PDB entry 4PKN | X-ray diffraction, 3.66 A resolution | chains C and Q of the 28 polymer chains in the assembly

[Chain C]
Protein: 60 kDa chaperonin
Source organism: Escherichia coli
UniProtKB: Q548M1 (Q548M1_ECOLX); residue numbers follow UniProt; this construct covers 1-548
Chain sequence (548 residues; each row starts with the number of its first residue):
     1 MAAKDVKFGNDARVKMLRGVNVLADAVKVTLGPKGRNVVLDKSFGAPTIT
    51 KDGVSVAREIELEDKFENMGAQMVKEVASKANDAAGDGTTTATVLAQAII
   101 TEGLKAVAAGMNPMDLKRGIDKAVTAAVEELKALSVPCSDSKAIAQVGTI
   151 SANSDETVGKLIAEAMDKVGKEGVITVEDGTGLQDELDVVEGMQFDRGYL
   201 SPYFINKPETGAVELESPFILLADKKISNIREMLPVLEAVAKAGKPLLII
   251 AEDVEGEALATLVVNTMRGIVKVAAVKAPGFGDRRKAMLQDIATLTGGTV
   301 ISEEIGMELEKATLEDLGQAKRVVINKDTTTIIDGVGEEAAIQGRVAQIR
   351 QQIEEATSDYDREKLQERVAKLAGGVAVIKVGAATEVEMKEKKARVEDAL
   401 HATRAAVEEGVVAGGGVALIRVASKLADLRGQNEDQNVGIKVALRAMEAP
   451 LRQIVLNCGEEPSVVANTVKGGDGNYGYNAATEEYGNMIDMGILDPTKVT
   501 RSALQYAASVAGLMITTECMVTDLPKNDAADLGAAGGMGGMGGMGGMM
Unresolved in the structure: 1, 526-548
Bound ions: K+: Thr30, Lys51, Thr90 (together with ADP); Mg2+: Asp87 (together with ADP)
Ligand contacts:
  - ADP (adenosine-5'-diphosphate): Thr30, Leu31, Gly32, Pro33, Lys51, Asp87, Gly88, Thr89, Thr90, Thr91, Ile150, Ser151, Ser154, Gly414, Gly415, Gly416, Ile454, Tyr478, Asn479, Ala480, Ala481, Ile493, Asp495
  - beryllium trifluoride (BEF): Lys51, Asp52, Gly53, Asp87, Gly88, Thr89, Thr90, Asp398
From the paper describing this entry:
  - binding site for beryllium trifluoride: Gly88

[Chain Q]
Protein: 10 kDa chaperonin
Source organism: Escherichia coli
UniProtKB: Q7BGE6 (Q7BGE6_ECOLX); residue numbers follow UniProt; this construct covers 1-97
Chain sequence (97 residues; each row starts with the number of its first residue):
     1 MNIRPLHDRVIVKRKEVETKSAGGIVLTGSAAAKSTRGEVLAVGNGRILE
    51 NGEVKPLDVKVGDIVIFNDGYGVKSEKIDNEEVLIMSESDILAIVEA

[How chain C and chain Q interact]
Residue-residue contacts (9):
  Arg231(C) - Ala31(Q)  hydrogen bond (side chain-backbone)
  Pro235(C) - Ala22(Q)  hydrophobic
  Ala239(C) - Ile25(Q)  hydrophobic
  Lys242(C) - Ile25(Q)
  Thr261(C) - Thr28(Q)  hydrogen bond
  Thr261(C) - Gly29(Q)  hydrogen bond (side chain-backbone)
  Asn265(C) - Val26(Q)
  Asn265(C) - Leu27(Q)  hydrogen bond (side chain-backbone)
  Ile270(C) - Val26(Q)  hydrophobic
Other interface residues (no listed pair), chain C (8 interface residues in all): Glu238
Other interface residues (no listed pair), chain Q (8 interface residues in all): Gly23

[Overview]
The chain C/chain Q interface involves 8 residues from each chain, with 4 hydrogen bonds. Among the polar
pairs are Arg231(C)-Ala31(Q), Thr261(C)-Thr28(Q) and Thr261(C)-Gly29(Q). Ligands of chain C: ADP and beryllium
trifluoride. The K+ site is built by Thr30(C), Lys51(C) and Thr90(C). From the paper: a binding site for
beryllium trifluoride at Gly88(C).
Chain C is 60 kDa chaperonin and chain Q is 10 kDa chaperonin, both from Escherichia coli; the structure,
Crystal structure of the football-shaped GroEL-GroES2-(ADPBeFx)14 complex containing substrate Rubisco, was
determined by X-ray diffraction (same publication as 4PKO).
